PDB entry 7CZ0 | X-ray diffraction, 2.77 A resolution | chains A and E

[Chain A]
Name: Thermostable green fluorescent protein (TGP)
From: Galaxea fascicularis
Sequence (232 residues; row label = number of the first residue in the row; note: 2 numbers in that range are skipped by the numbering (no residue carries them; nothing is unmodelled there)):
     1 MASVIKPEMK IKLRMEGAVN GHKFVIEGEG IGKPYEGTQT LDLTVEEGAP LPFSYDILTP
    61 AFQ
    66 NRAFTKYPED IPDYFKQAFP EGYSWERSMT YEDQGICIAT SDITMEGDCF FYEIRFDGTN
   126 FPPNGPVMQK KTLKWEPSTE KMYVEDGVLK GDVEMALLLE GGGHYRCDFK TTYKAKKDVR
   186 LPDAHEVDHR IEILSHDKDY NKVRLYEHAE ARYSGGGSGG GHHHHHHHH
Disordered / not traced: 1-2, 220-234
Glycans and other covalent adducts: covalent link Gln63-Asn66
Modified positions: Gln63 ([2-(3-carbamoyl-1-imino-propyl)-4-(4-hydroxy-benzylidene)-5-oxo-4,5-dihydro-imidazol-1-yl]-acetic acid; CRQ)
Small-molecule neighbours: cacodylic acid (CAD): Pro142, Ser143, Thr144, Asp193, His194

[Chain E]
Name: Synthetic nanobody (Sybody) 92 recognizing the thermostable green fluorescent protein (TGP)
From: synthetic construct
Notes: antibody fragment or engineered binder
Sequence (144 residues; numbered -3 to 140; the number before each row is that of its first residue; numbers below 1 keep their minus sign (Gly-3 is residue -3)):
    -3 GSSSQVQLVE SGGGLVQAGG SLRLSCAASG FPVDTQWMHW YRQAPGKERE WVAAISSTGR
    57 STFYADSVKG RFTISRDNAK NTVYLQMNSL KPEDTAVYYC TVYVGNRYRG QGTQVTVSAG
   117 RAGEQKLISE EDLNSAVDHH HHHH
Disordered / not traced: -3, 117-140
Cystine bridges: Cys22-Cys96

[Interface between chain A and chain E]
Pairs across the interface (21):
  Lys12(A) - Trp47(E)
  Leu13(A) - Phe59(E)
  Arg14(A) - Arg56(E)
  Arg14(A) - Ser57(E)
  Glu16(A) - Arg56(E)
  Glu29(A) - Asp62(E)
  Pro85(A) - Tyr99(E)
  Glu86(A) - Tyr99(E)
  Glu86(A) - Gly101(E)
  Asp107(A) - Trp33(E)  hydrogen bond
  Thr109(A) - Trp33(E)
  Glu111(A) - His35(E)  salt bridge
  Glu111(A) - Tyr37(E)  hydrogen bond
  Glu111(A) - Arg103(E)  salt bridge
  Phe116(A) - Trp33(E)  hydrophobic
  Phe116(A) - Trp47(E)  hydrophobic
  Tyr117(A) - Phe59(E)
  Glu118(A) - Ser52(E)  hydrogen bond
  Glu118(A) - Thr54(E)  hydrogen bond
  Glu118(A) - Arg56(E)
  Glu118(A) - Ser57(E)  hydrogen bond
Other interface residues (no listed pair), chain E (16 interface residues in all): Arg45, Ala50, Thr97

[Overview]
Chain A and chain E form an interface of 13 and 16 residues respectively, with 5 hydrogen bonds and 2 salt
bridges. Polar contacts include Glu111(A)-His35(E), Glu111(A)-Arg103(E) and Asp107(A)-Trp33(E). Ligands of
chain A: cacodylic acid.
Here chain A is Thermostable green fluorescent protein (TGP) (Galaxea fascicularis) and chain E is Synthetic
nanobody (Sybody) 92 recognizing the thermostable green fluorescent protein (TGP) (synthetic construct). Entry
7CZ0 (Crystal structure of a thermostable green fluorescent protein (TGP) with a synthetic nanobody (Sb92))
was determined by X-ray diffraction.
